PDB entry 6SJD | X-ray diffraction, 3.29 A resolution | chains B and D of the 3 polymer chains in the assembly

Chain B:
Protein: Probable ribonuclease ZC3H12B
From: Homo sapiens
Notes: EC 3.1.-.-
Reference sequence: Q5HYM0 (ZC12B_HUMAN); residues 184-361 here correspond to UniProt positions 185-362 (UniProt number = residue number + 1)
Chain sequence (178 residues; each row starts with the number of its first residue):
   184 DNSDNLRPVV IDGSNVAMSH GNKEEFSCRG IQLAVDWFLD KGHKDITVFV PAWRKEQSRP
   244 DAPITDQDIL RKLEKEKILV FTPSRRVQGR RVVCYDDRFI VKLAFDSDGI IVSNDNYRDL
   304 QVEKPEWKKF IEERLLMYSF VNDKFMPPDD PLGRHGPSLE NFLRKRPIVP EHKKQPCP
Disordered / not traced: 184, 353-361
Bound ions: Mg2+ near Asp-280 (its only coordinating residue here)
Curated features (UniProtKB/Swiss-Prot):
  - zinc finger: Glu-354 to Pro-361 (C3H1-type)
What the authors report for this chain:
  - binding site for the 21-nt RNA strand (chain D): Asp-244, Arg-301, Asp-302

Chain D:
Molecule: 21-nt RNA strand
Sequence (21 nucleotides; row label = number of the first residue in the row):
     1 AAUGCGACAG UCGGUAGCAU C
Disordered / not traced: 1-2, 20-21

Interface between chain B and chain D:
Pairs across the interface (13):
  Asn-198(B) / A16(D)  phosphate contact
  Met-201(B) / G14(D)  sugar contact
  Trp-236(B) / G14(D)  sugar contact
  Arg-237(B) / G14(D)  phosphate contact
  Arg-237(B) / U15(D)  salt bridge to the phosphate
  Asp-244(B) / G13(D)  hydrogen bond to the sugar
  Asp-244(B) / G14(D)  base contact
  Arg-273(B) / C12(D)  phosphate contact
  Arg-273(B) / G13(D)  salt bridge to the phosphate
  Arg-274(B) / G13(D)  hydrogen bond to the phosphate
  Arg-274(B) / G14(D)  salt bridge to the phosphate
  Arg-301(B) / G17(D)  hydrogen bond to the sugar
  Arg-301(B) / C18(D)  salt bridge to the phosphate
Other interface residues (no listed pair), chain B (12 interface residues in all): Arg-242, Ala-245, Asp-298, Asp-302

Summary:
12 residues of chain B face 7 of chain D across their interface, with 3 hydrogen bonds and 4 salt bridges.
Among the polar pairs are Asp-244(B)/G13(D), Arg-301(B)/G17(D) and Arg-274(B)/G13(D). From the paper: a
binding site for the 21-nt RNA strand (chain D) at Asp-244(B), Arg-301(B) and Asp-302(B).
Chain B is Probable ribonuclease ZC3H12B (Homo sapiens) and chain D is a 21-nt RNA strand; the structure,
ZC3H12B-ribonuclease domain bound to RNA, was determined by X-ray diffraction.
